Entry 8OIE (electron microscopy, 2.35 A resolution); this record covers chains A and C of the 10 polymer chains in the assembly.

[Chain A]
Molecule: Nitrogenase protein alpha chain
From: Rhodobacter capsulatus SB 1003
Reference sequence: D5ANJ7 (D5ANJ7_RHOCB); numbering as in UniProt (aligned over 1-527)
Amino-acid sequence (535 residues; each row starts with the number of its first residue):
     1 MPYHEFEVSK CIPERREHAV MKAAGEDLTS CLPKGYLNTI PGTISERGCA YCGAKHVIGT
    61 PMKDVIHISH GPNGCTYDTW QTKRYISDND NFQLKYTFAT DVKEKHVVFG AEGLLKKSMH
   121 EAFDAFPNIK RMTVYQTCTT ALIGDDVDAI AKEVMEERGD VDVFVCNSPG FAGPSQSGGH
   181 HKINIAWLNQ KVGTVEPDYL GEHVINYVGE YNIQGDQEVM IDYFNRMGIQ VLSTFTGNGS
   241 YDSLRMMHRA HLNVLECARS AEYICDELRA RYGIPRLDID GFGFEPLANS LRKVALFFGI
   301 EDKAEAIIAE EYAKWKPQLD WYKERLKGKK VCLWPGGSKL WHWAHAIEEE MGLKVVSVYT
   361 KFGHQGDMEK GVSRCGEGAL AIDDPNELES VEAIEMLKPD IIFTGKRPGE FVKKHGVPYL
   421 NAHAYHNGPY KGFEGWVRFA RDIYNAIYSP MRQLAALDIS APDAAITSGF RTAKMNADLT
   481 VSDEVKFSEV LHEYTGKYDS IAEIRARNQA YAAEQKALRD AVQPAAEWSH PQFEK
Disordered / not traced: 1, 522-535
Differences from the reference sequence: expression tag (528-535)
Metal / ion sites: fe(8)-S(7) cluster Fe: C49, C75, C138 (shared with C20(C), C45(C), C104(C) of chain C); FeFe cofactor Fe: C257, H423 (together with 3-hydroxy-3-carboxy-adipic acid)
Residues lining bound ligands:
  - fe(8)-S(7) cluster (CLF): C49, Y51, P72, G74, C75, D78, T137, C138, P169, G170
  - 3-hydroxy-3-carboxy-adipic acid (HCA): C52, H56, T82, K83, Q176, K361, G405, K406, P408, N421, H423
  - FeFe cofactor (S5Q): V57, K83, Q176, H180, Y211, I213, C257, R259, S260, P335, G336, G337, S338, K339, K361, F362, A422, H423
Reported in the primary citation:
  - FeFe cofactor coordination: C257, H423
  - conformationally variable residues (order/disorder transition): R16 to K34, Y359 to D384

[Chain C]
Molecule: Nitrogenase iron-iron protein, beta subunit
From: Rhodobacter capsulatus SB 1003
Notes: EC 1.18.6.1
Reference sequence: D5ANJ9 (D5ANJ9_RHOCB); numbering as in UniProt (aligned over 1-460)
Amino-acid sequence (460 residues; row label = number of the first residue in the row):
     1 MTCQVTQKAR EGTINPIFTC QPAGAQFASI GIKDCIGIVH GGQGCVMFVR LLISQHMKES
    61 FEIASSSVHE DGAVFGALDR VETAVEVLLT RYPDVKVVPI ITTCSTEIIG DDVDGLLSKL
   121 EDELLPTKFP GREVHLLTVH CPSFVGSMIT GYDKAVHDFV KKFATKDEPS DKINLITGWV
   181 NPGDVKELKH LLEVMEVKAN VLFEVESFDS PLMPDLEHHS HGSTTIEDLR DTANAKGTIA
   241 LNRYEGMKAA DYLKKKFKVP AVIGPTPVGI RNTDAFLKAV SEMTGQPIPA QLVKERGLAL
   301 DAIADIGHMF LADKRVAIYA NPDLAIGLTE FCLDLEMKPK LLLLGDDNSG YVKDPRVLAL
   361 QENAPDLEIV TNADFWDLES RIQQGLELDL ILGHSKGRFI SIDYKVPMVR VGFPTYDRAG
   421 MYRHPVLGYG GAMFLAETMA NTLFADMEAK KNKEWILNVW
Disordered / not traced: 1-4
Metal / ion sites: fe(8)-S(7) cluster Fe: C20, C45, C104 (shared with C49(A), C75(A), C138(A) of chain A)
Residues lining bound ligands: fe(8)-S(7) cluster (CLF): C20, P22, G42, Q43, G44, C45, F48, T103, C104, S143

[Interface between chain A and chain C]
Contacting residue pairs - 140 pairs, chain A then chain C:
  V8(A) - R91(C)  hydrogen bond (backbone-side chain)
  S9(A) - R91(C)  hydrogen bond
  C11(A) - T90(C)
  C11(A) - R91(C)
  I12(A) - V87(C)  hydrophobic
  I12(A) - R91(C)
  N38(A) - H69(C)
  N38(A) - D71(C)
  T39(A) - Q43(C)  hydrogen bond
  T39(A) - S67(C)
  T39(A) - H69(C)  hydrogen bond (backbone-side chain)
  T39(A) - R80(C)  hydrogen bond (backbone-side chain)
  P41(A) - S65(C)
  P41(A) - S66(C)
  P41(A) - R80(C)
  P41(A) - T83(C)
  P41(A) - A84(C)
  P41(A) - V87(C)
  G42(A) - S65(C)  hydrogen bond (backbone-backbone)
  G42(A) - A84(C)
  G42(A) - V87(C)
  G42(A) - L88(C)
  T43(A) - V87(C)
  T43(A) - R91(C)  hydrogen bond (backbone-side chain)
  I44(A) - R50(C)
  I44(A) - I63(C)
  I44(A) - A64(C)  hydrophobic
  I44(A) - L88(C)  hydrophobic
  I44(A) - Y92(C)
  S45(A) - M47(C)
  E46(A) - M47(C)
  R47(A) - Q43(C)
  R47(A) - M47(C)
  G48(A) - Q43(C)  hydrogen bond (backbone-side chain)
  C49(A) - G44(C)
  C52(A) - F48(C)  hydrophobic
  P72(A) - S143(C)
  N73(A) - T13(C)  hydrogen bond
  G74(A) - T19(C)
  G74(A) - C20(C)
  Y77(A) - P16(C)
  Y77(A) - I17(C)
  Y77(A) - F18(C)
  Y77(A) - T19(C)
  Y77(A) - L52(C)  hydrophobic
  Y77(A) - K396(C)  hydrogen bond (backbone-side chain)
  Y77(A) - P414(C)
  D78(A) - T19(C)  hydrogen bond
  D78(A) - F48(C)
  T79(A) - F48(C)
  W80(A) - N15(C)
  W80(A) - P16(C)
  W80(A) - F375(C)  hydrophobic
  W80(A) - K396(C)  hydrogen bond (backbone-side chain)
  Q81(A) - Q55(C)  hydrogen bond (backbone-side chain)
  Q81(A) - S395(C)
  Q81(A) - K396(C)  hydrogen bond (side chain-backbone)
  Q81(A) - R398(C)
  Q81(A) - Y416(C)  hydrogen bond
  T82(A) - L51(C)
  T82(A) - Q55(C)
  K95(A) - N15(C)  hydrogen bond (backbone-side chain)
  K95(A) - F399(C)
  K95(A) - D403(C)  salt bridge
  Y96(A) - N15(C)
  Y96(A) - W376(C)  hydrophobic
  Y96(A) - E379(C)  hydrogen bond
  T97(A) - T13(C)
  T97(A) - I14(C)
  T97(A) - N15(C)  hydrogen bond (backbone-backbone)
  T97(A) - P16(C)
  F98(A) - T13(C)
  F98(A) - I14(C)  hydrophobic
  A99(A) - G12(C)
  A99(A) - T13(C)  hydrogen bond (backbone-backbone)
  T100(A) - E11(C)
  T100(A) - G12(C)
  D101(A) - E11(C)
  D101(A) - T13(C)
  V102(A) - F144(C)
  K103(A) - F144(C)
  K103(A) - G146(C)
  K103(A) - D347(C)  salt bridge
  E104(A) - F144(C)  hydrogen bond (backbone-backbone)
  E104(A) - V145(C)
  H106(A) - E11(C)  salt bridge
  V107(A) - F144(C)  hydrophobic
  L114(A) - E11(C)
  K117(A) - E11(C)
  S118(A) - G12(C)
  E121(A) - R10(C)
  E121(A) - E11(C)  hydrogen bond (side chain-backbone)
  E121(A) - G12(C)  hydrogen bond (side chain-backbone)
  A125(A) - W376(C)
  F126(A) - W376(C)  hydrophobic
  C138(A) - S105(C)
  T139(A) - C104(C)  hydrogen bond
  T139(A) - I108(C)
  L142(A) - A73(C)  hydrophobic
  L142(A) - S105(C)
  F171(A) - V68(C)
  F171(A) - H69(C)
  F171(A) - E70(C)  hydrogen bond (backbone-backbone)
  G173(A) - H69(C)  hydrogen bond (backbone-side chain)
  P174(A) - Q43(C)  hydrogen bond (backbone-side chain)
  P174(A) - H69(C)
  N386(A) - R91(C)  hydrogen bond
  E387(A) - R50(C)  salt bridge
  E387(A) - S60(C)
  E387(A) - E62(C)
  E387(A) - Y92(C)
  L388(A) - R91(C)
  L388(A) - Y92(C)
  K406(A) - S54(C)  hydrogen bond (side chain-backbone)
  K406(A) - Q55(C)
  K406(A) - K58(C)
  R407(A) - M47(C)
  R407(A) - R50(C)
  R407(A) - S54(C)
  R407(A) - S60(C)
  E410(A) - S54(C)  hydrogen bond
  E410(A) - K58(C)
  E410(A) - E59(C)
  F411(A) - S60(C)
  F411(A) - H219(C)
  K413(A) - K58(C)
  K413(A) - L212(C)
  K414(A) - E59(C)  salt bridge
  K414(A) - S210(C)  hydrogen bond
  K414(A) - P211(C)
  K414(A) - E217(C)
  K414(A) - H218(C)
  K414(A) - H219(C)
  H415(A) - E217(C)
  H415(A) - H219(C)  hydrogen bond
  A455(A) - M213(C)
  A455(A) - P214(C)
  A456(A) - P214(C)
  L457(A) - P214(C)
  D458(A) - P214(C)
Interface residues without a listed pair, chain A (70 interface residues in all): I40, H56, T76, L94, A172, S175, E389
Interface residues without a listed pair, chain C (74 interface residues in all): I36, V49, I109, N372, H394, Y404

[In short]
Chain A and chain C form an interface of 70 and 74 residues respectively; the contacts include 31 hydrogen
bonds and 5 salt bridges. Polar contacts include K95(A)-D403(C), K103(A)-D347(C) and H106(A)-E11(C).
Fe(8)-S(7) cluster is bound between chain A and chain C. From the paper: FeFe cofactor coordination by C257(A)
and H423(A); conformational variability at R16(A) and Y359(A).
Here chain A is Nitrogenase protein alpha chain and chain C is Nitrogenase iron-iron protein, beta subunit,
both from Rhodobacter capsulatus SB 1003. Entry 8OIE (Iron Nitrogenase Complex from Rhodobacter capsulatus)
was determined by electron microscopy together with 8PBB from the same study.
